PDB entry 6MXR | X-ray diffraction, 2.04 A resolution | chains L and B of the 4 polymer chains in the assembly

# Chain L (and B)
Protein: anti-VEGF-A Fab fragment bH1 light chain
Organism: Homo sapiens
Notes: chain B of this document is another copy of the same molecule, construct and numbering; everything in this record applies to it too
Reference sequence: Q7Z3Y4 (Q7Z3Y4_HUMAN); residues 105-214 here correspond to UniProt positions 127-236 (UniProt number = residue number + 22)
Chain sequence (218 residues; numbered 1 to 214 plus 4 insertion-coded residues; the number before each row is that of its first residue; a row labelled like 30A-30D holds insertion residues (30A, then the next letters in order)):
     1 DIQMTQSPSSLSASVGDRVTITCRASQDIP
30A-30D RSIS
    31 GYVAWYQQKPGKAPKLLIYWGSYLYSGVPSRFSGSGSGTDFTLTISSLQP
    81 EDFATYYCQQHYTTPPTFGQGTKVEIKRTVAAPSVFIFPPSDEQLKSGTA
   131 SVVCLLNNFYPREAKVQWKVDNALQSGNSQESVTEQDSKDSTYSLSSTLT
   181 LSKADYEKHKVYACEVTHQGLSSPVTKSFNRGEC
Disulfide bonds: Cys23-Cys88, Cys134-Cys194
Bound ions: Na+: Ser203 (shared with Ser12(B) of chain B)

# Interface between chain L and chain B
Pairs across the interface (13; chain L residue first):
  Ser30B(L) - Asp1(B)  hydrogen bond
  Ser30B(L) - Thr93(B)
  Ser30B(L) - Thr94(B)  hydrogen bond (backbone-backbone)
  Ile30C(L) - Ile2(B)  hydrophobic
  Ile30C(L) - Ile30C(B)  hydrophobic
  Ile30C(L) - Tyr92(B)
  Ser30D(L) - Thr94(B)
  Tyr32(L) - Thr94(B)
  Tyr92(L) - Ile30C(B)
  Thr93(L) - Ser30B(B)
  Thr94(L) - Ser30B(B)  hydrogen bond (backbone-backbone)
  Thr94(L) - Ser30D(B)
  Thr94(L) - Tyr32(B)
Also at the interface, not in a pair above, chain L (9 interface residues in all): Ile2, Pro30

# In short
Chain L and chain B each contribute 9 residues to their interface, with 3 hydrogen bonds. Polar pairs include
Ser30B(L)-Asp1(B) and Ser30B(L)-Thr94(B).
Chain L and chain B are both anti-VEGF-A Fab fragment bH1 light chain (Homo sapiens); the structure, Crystal
structure of the dimeric bH1-Fab variant [HC-Y33W,HC-D98M,HC-G99M], was determined by X-ray diffraction (same
publication as 6MXS, 6MY4 and 6MY5).
